PDB entry 8DGE | X-ray diffraction, 1.89 A resolution | chain A

Chain A:
Name: Alpha amylase, catalytic domain protein
From: Bacteroides ovatus ATCC 8483
UniProtKB: A7M087 (A7M087_BACO1); numbering as in UniProt (aligned over 22-758)
Amino-acid sequence (738 residues; numbered 21 to 758; the number before each row is that of its first residue):
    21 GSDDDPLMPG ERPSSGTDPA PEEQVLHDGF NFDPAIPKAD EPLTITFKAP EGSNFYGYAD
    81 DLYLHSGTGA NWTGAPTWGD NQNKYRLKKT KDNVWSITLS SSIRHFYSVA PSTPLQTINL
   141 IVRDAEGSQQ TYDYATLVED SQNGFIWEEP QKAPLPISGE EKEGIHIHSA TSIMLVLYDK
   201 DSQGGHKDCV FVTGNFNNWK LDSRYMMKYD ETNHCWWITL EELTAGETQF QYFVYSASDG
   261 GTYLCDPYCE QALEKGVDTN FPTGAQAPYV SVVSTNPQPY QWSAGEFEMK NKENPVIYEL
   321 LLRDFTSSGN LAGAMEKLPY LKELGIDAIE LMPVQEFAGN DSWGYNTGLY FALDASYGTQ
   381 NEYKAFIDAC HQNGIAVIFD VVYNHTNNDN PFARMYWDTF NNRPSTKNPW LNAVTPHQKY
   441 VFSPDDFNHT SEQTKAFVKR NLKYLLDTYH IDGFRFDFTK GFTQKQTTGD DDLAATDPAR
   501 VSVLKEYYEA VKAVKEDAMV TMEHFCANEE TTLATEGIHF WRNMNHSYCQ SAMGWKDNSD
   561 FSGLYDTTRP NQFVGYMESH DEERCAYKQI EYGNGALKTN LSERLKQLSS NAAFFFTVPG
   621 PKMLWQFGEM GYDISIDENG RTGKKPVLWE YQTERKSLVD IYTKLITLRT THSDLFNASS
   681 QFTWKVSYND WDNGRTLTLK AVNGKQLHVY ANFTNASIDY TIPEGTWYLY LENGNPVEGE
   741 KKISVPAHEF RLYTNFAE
Disordered / not traced: 21-45, 245, 296, 304, 733-735
Differences from the reference sequence: expression tag (21)
Bound ions: Ca2+: E274, E356, F357, G359, D374; Mn2+: N404, H437, D446, G481
Reported in the primary citation:
  - Ca2+ coordination: E274
  - Mn2+ coordination: H437
  - catalytic residues: E523
  - mutagenesis - E523Q: abolished catalytic activity on blocked pNP-G7
  - mutagenesis - W92A/W98A: abolished binding to any oligosaccharide or polysaccharide

Overview:
The Ca2+ site is built by E274, E356, F357, G359 and D374. N404, H437, D446 and G481 form the Mn2+ site. From
the paper: the catalytic residue E523; E523Q abolishes catalytic activity on blocked pNP-G7.
Chain A is Alpha amylase, catalytic domain protein (Bacteroides ovatus ATCC 8483); the structure, BoGH13ASus
from Bacteroides ovatus, was determined by X-ray diffraction together with 8DL2 from the same study.
